PDB entry 7UUS | electron microscopy, 8.00 A resolution (low resolution: residue-level contacts below are approximate; hydrogen-bond / salt-bridge calls are withheld) | chains B and D of the 20 polymer chains in the assembly

# Chain B (and D)
Molecule: Hydrogenase-2, small subunit
Source organism: Mycolicibacterium smegmatis MC2 155
Notes: EC 1.12.99.6; chain D of this document is another copy of the same molecule, construct and numbering; everything in this record applies to it too
Reference sequence: I7G634 (I7G634_MYCS2); numbering as in UniProt (aligned over 2-323)
Amino-acid sequence (369 residues; row label = number of the first residue in the row; numbers below 1 keep their minus sign (Met-45 is residue -45)):
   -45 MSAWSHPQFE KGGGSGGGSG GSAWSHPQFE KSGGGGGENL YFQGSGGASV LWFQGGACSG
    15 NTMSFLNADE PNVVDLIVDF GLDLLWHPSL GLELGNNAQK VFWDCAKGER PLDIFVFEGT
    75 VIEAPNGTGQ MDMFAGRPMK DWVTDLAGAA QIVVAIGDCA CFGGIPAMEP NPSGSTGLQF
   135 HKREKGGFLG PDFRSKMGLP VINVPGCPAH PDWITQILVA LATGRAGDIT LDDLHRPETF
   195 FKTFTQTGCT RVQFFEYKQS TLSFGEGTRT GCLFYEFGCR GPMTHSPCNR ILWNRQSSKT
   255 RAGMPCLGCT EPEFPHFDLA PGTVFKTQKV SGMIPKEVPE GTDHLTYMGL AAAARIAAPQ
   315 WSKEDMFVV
Disordered / not traced: -45 to 1
Construct notes: initiating methionine (-45); expression tag (-44 to 1)
Bound ions: 3Fe-4S cluster Fe site 1: Cys12, Cys113, Cys161; 3Fe-4S cluster Fe site 2: Cys203, Cys226, Cys233; 3Fe-4S cluster Fe site 3: Cys242, Cys260, Cys263
Ligand contacts:
  - 3Fe-4S cluster (F3S), molecule 1: Ala11, Cys12, Ser13, Gly14, Asn15, Glu72, Gly73, Gly111, Asp112, Cys113, Gly160, Cys161, Pro162
  - 3Fe-4S cluster (F3S), molecule 2: Trp167, Thr199, Thr238, Ser240, Cys242, Trp247, Lys253, Thr254, Cys260, Leu261, Gly262, Cys263, Thr264
  - 3Fe-4S cluster (F3S), molecule 3: Thr199, Gln200, Cys203, Arg205, Val206, Phe209, Cys226, Leu227, Phe228, Cys233, Gly235, Pro236, Thr254
  - menaquinone-9 (MQ9): Phe209, Lys212, Gln213, Ser214, Cys226, Phe228, Tyr229, Met287, Pro289, Leu299, Tyr301, Met302, Gly303, Ala305, Ala306, Arg309

# Interface between chain B and chain D
Pairs across the interface (70):
  Glu24(B) - Gln250(D)
  Glu192(B) - Val322(D)
  Thr193(B) - Val322(D)
  Thr193(B) - Val323(D)
  Lys196(B) - Met320(D)
  Lys196(B) - Val322(D)
  Thr197(B) - Met320(D)
  Thr197(B) - Phe321(D)
  Phe198(B) - Gln207(D)
  Phe198(B) - Trp315(D)
  Phe198(B) - Met320(D)
  Gln200(B) - Gln207(D)
  Thr201(B) - Thr204(D)
  Thr201(B) - Gln207(D)
  Thr201(B) - Met320(D)
  Thr201(B) - Phe321(D)
  Gly202(B) - Gly202(D)
  Gly202(B) - Cys203(D)
  Gly202(B) - Thr204(D)
  Gly202(B) - Arg255(D)
  Cys203(B) - Gly202(D)
  Thr204(B) - Thr201(D)
  Thr204(B) - Gly202(D)
  Val206(B) - Val206(D)
  Gln207(B) - Phe198(D)
  Gln207(B) - Gln200(D)
  Gln207(B) - Thr201(D)
  Phe209(B) - Glu210(D)
  Glu210(B) - Phe209(D)
  Glu210(B) - Glu210(D)
  Glu210(B) - Lys212(D)
  Tyr211(B) - Thr296(D)
  Tyr211(B) - Leu304(D)
  Lys212(B) - Glu210(D)
  Asn243(B) - Arg255(D)
  Arg244(B) - Arg255(D)
  Arg249(B) - Arg249(D)
  Arg249(B) - Gln250(D)
  Gln250(B) - Glu24(D)
  Gln250(B) - Arg249(D)
  Arg255(B) - Gly202(D)
  Arg255(B) - Asn243(D)
  Arg255(B) - Arg244(D)
  Arg255(B) - Arg255(D)
  Glu294(B) - Pro313(D)
  Glu294(B) - Trp315(D)
  Gly295(B) - Pro313(D)
  Thr296(B) - Tyr211(D)
  Thr300(B) - Ala311(D)
  Leu304(B) - Tyr211(D)
  Leu304(B) - Leu304(D)
  Leu304(B) - Ala307(D)
  Leu304(B) - Ala308(D)
  Ala307(B) - Leu304(D)
  Ala308(B) - Leu304(D)
  Ala311(B) - Leu304(D)
  Pro313(B) - Glu294(D)
  Pro313(B) - Gly295(D)
  Trp315(B) - Phe198(D)
  Trp315(B) - Glu294(D)
  Met320(B) - Lys196(D)
  Met320(B) - Thr197(D)
  Met320(B) - Phe198(D)
  Met320(B) - Thr201(D)
  Phe321(B) - Thr197(D)
  Phe321(B) - Thr201(D)
  Val322(B) - Glu192(D)
  Val322(B) - Thr193(D)
  Val322(B) - Lys196(D)
  Val323(B) - Thr193(D)
Other interface residues (no listed pair), chain B (41 interface residues in all): Asp182, Thr184, Leu246, Asn248, Asp319
Other interface residues (no listed pair), chain D (41 interface residues in all): Asp182, Thr184, Leu246, Asn248, Thr300, Asp319

# In short
Chain B and chain D each contribute 41 residues to their interface. Bound to chain B: menaquinone-9 and 3
copies of 3Fe-4S cluster. The 3Fe-4S cluster Fe site 1 is built by Cys12(B), Cys113(B) and Cys161(B).
Both chains are Hydrogenase-2, small subunit (Mycolicibacterium smegmatis MC2 155). Entry 7UUS (The CryoEM
structure of the [NiFe]-hydrogenase Huc from Mycobacterium smegmatis - Full complex focused refinement of ...)
was determined by electron microscopy, deposited together with 7UTD, 7UUR and 8DQV.
